PDB entry 9CRV | electron microscopy, 3.18 A resolution | chains K and L of the 7 polymer chains in the assembly

== Chain K ==
Name: IgG2b Fab_1F4 Heavy Chain
Organism: Mus musculus
Amino-acid sequence (454 residues; numbered 1 to 454; the number before each row is that of its first residue):
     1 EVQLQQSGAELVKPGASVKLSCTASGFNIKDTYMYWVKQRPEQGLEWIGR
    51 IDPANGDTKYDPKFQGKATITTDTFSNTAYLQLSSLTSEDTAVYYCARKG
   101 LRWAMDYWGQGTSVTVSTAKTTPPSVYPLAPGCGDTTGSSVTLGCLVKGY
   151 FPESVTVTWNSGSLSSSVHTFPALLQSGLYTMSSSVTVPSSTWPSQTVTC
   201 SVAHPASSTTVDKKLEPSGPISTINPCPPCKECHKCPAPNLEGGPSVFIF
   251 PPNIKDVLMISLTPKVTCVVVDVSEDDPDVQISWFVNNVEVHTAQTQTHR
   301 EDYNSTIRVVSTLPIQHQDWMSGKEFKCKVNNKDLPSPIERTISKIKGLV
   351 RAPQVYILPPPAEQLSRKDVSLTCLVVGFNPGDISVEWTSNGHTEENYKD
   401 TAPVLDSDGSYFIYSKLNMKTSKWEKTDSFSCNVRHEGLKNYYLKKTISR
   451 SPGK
Disordered / not traced: 1, 119-454
Disulfides: Cys-22/Cys-96

== Chain L ==
Name: Kappa Fab_1F4 Light Chain
Organism: Mus musculus
Amino-acid sequence (213 residues; each row starts with the number of its first residue):
     1 NIVMTQSPKSMSMSVGERVTLSCKASEYVGTYVSWYQQKPEQSPKLLIYG
    51 ASNRYTGVPDRFTGSGSATDFTLTIGSVQAEDLADYHCGQSYSYPTFGAG
   101 TKLELKRADAAPTVSIFPPSSEQLTSGGASVVCFLNNFYPKDINVKWKID
   151 GSERQNGVLNSWTDQDSKDSTYSMSSTLTLTKDEYERHNSYTCEATHKTS
   201 TSPIVKSFNRNEC
Disordered / not traced: 107-213
Disulfides: Cys-23/Cys-88

== Chain K / chain L interface ==
Contacting residue pairs (29; chain K residue first):
  Tyr-35(K) / Pro-95(L)  hydrophobic
  Val-37(K) / Phe-97(L)  hydrophobic
  Gln-39(K) / Gln-38(L)
  Glu-42(K) / Lys-102(L)
  Gly-44(K) / Gly-98(L)
  Gly-44(K) / Ala-99(L)
  Leu-45(K) / His-87(L)
  Leu-45(K) / Phe-97(L)  hydrophobic
  Trp-47(K) / Tyr-94(L)  hydrophobic
  Trp-47(K) / Pro-95(L)
  Lys-59(K) / Tyr-94(L)  hydrogen bond
  Tyr-95(K) / Gln-38(L)
  Tyr-95(K) / Gln-42(L)  hydrogen bond (side chain-backbone)
  Tyr-95(K) / Pro-44(L)
  Leu-101(K) / Tyr-49(L)
  Arg-102(K) / Thr-31(L)
  Arg-102(K) / Tyr-32(L)
  Arg-102(K) / Tyr-49(L)
  Trp-103(K) / Tyr-32(L)
  Trp-103(K) / Ser-91(L)  hydrogen bond (backbone-side chain)
  Ala-104(K) / Ser-34(L)
  Ala-104(K) / Tyr-36(L)
  Met-105(K) / Tyr-36(L)  hydrogen bond (backbone-side chain)
  Met-105(K) / Phe-97(L)  hydrophobic
  Asp-106(K) / Leu-46(L)
  Asp-106(K) / Tyr-55(L)
  Trp-108(K) / Ser-43(L)
  Trp-108(K) / Pro-44(L)
  Gly-109(K) / Ser-43(L)  hydrogen bond (backbone-side chain)
Also at the interface, not in a pair above, chain K (21 interface residues in all): Gln-43, Glu-46, Tyr-107, Gln-110
Also at the interface, not in a pair above, chain L (21 interface residues in all): Gly-50, Asn-53

== Summary ==
The chain K/chain L interface involves 21 residues from each chain; the contacts include 5 hydrogen bonds.
Polar pairs include Lys-59(K)/Tyr-94(L), Tyr-95(K)/Gln-42(L) and Trp-103(K)/Ser-91(L).
Here chain K is IgG2b Fab_1F4 Heavy Chain and chain L is Kappa Fab_1F4 Light Chain, both from Mus musculus.
Entry 9CRV (Native human GABAA receptor of beta2-alpha1-gamma2-beta2-alpha2 assembly) was determined by
electron microscopy together with 9CRS, 9CSB, 9CT0, 9CTJ, 9CTP, 9CTV and 6 further entries from the same
study.
